Entry 6GKM (electron microscopy, 3.87 A resolution); this record covers chains A and Y of the 3 polymer chains in the assembly.

[Chain A]
Molecule: Interferon-induced helicase C domain-containing protein 1
From: Mus musculus
Notes: EC 3.6.4.13; engineered mutation(s): Residues 646-663 deleted
UniProtKB: Q8R5F7 (IFIH1_MOUSE); residue numbers follow UniProt; this construct covers 1-645, 664-1025
Chain sequence (1007 residues; each row starts with the number of its first residue; note: 18 numbers in that range are skipped by the numbering (no residue carries them; nothing is unmodelled there)):
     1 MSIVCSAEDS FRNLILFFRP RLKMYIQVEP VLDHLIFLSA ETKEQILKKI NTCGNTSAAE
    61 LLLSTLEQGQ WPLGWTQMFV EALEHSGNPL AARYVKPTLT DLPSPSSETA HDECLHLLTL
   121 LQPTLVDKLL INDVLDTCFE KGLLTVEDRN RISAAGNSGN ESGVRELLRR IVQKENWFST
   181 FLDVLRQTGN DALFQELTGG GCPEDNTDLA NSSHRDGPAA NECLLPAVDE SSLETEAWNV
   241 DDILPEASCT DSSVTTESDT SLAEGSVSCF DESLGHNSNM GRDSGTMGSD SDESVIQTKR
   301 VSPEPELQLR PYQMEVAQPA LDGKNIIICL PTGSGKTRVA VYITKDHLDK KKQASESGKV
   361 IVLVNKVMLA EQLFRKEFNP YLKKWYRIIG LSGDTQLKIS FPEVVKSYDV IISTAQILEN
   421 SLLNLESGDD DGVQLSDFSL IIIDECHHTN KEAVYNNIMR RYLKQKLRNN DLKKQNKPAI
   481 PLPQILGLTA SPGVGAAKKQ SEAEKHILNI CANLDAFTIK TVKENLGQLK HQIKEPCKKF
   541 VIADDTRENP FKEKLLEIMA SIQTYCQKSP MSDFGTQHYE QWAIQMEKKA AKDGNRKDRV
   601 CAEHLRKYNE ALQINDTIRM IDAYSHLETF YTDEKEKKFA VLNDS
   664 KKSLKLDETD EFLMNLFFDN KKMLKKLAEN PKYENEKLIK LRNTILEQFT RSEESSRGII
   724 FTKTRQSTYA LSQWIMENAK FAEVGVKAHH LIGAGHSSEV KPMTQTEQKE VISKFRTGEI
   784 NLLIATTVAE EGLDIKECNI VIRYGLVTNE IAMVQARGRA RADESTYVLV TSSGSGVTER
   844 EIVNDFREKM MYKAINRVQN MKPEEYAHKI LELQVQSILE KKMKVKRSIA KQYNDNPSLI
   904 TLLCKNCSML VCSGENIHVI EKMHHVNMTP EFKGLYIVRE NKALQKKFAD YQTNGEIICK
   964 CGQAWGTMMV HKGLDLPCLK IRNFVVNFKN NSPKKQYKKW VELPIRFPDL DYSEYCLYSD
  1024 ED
Not modelled in the structure: 1-306, 664-665, 894-895, 950-952, 1021-1025
Bound ions: Zn2+: Cys907, Cys910, Cys962, Cys964
Residues lining bound ligands: ATP (adenosine-5'-triphosphate): Gln308, Arg310, Gln313, Thr332, Gly333, Ser334, Gly335, Lys336, Thr337, Arg338, Glu377, Asp797, Arg824
UniProt features mapped onto this chain:
  - binding site (Zn(2+)): Cys907, Cys910, Cys962, Cys964
  - site (Cleavage): Asp208, Leu209, Asp216, Gly217, Asp251, Ser252
  - modified residue (Phosphoserine): Ser289, Ser291, Ser302, Ser645, Ser828
  - cross-link (Glycyl lysine isopeptide (Lys-Gly)): Lys23 (interchain with G-Cter in ISG15), Lys43 (interchain with G-Cter in ISG15)
What the authors report for this chain:
  - mutagenesis - T841R/E842R (2.5-fold), M886A, D1014A/Y1015A/E1017A (2.5-fold): decreased signaling
  - mutagenesis - L397A/K398A/I399A, T841R/E842R: unchanged catalytic activity
  - mutagenesis - K498A/K499A/Q500A, K975D/D978A: abolished catalytic activity
  - mutagenesis - D848A/F849A: abolished signaling
  - mutagenesis - E883R/K884A, K885A: unchanged signaling
  - mutagenesis - H871A/E875A, E875A: increased signaling
  - mutagenesis - K498A/K499A/Q500A, K975D/D978A: unchanged binding to Mant-AMPPNP

[Chain Y]
Molecule: 14-nt RNA strand
Sequence (14 nucleotides; numbered 1 to 14; the number before each row is that of its first residue):
     1 CUCUCCUCGG CUUG

[How chain A and chain Y interact]
Pairs across the interface (42; chain A residue first):
  Asn365(A) with C8(Y), hydrogen bond to the sugar; G9(Y), sugar contact
  Lys366(A) with G9(Y), phosphate contact
  Val367(A) with G9(Y), hydrogen bond to the phosphate
  Ser392(A) with G10(Y), phosphate contact
  Gly393(A) with G10(Y), hydrogen bond to the phosphate; C11(Y), phosphate contact
  Lys398(A) with C11(Y), salt bridge to the phosphate
  Thr414(A) with G9(Y), phosphate contact; G10(Y), phosphate contact
  Gln416(A) with G9(Y), hydrogen bond to the sugar; G10(Y), sugar contact
  Asn420(A) with G10(Y), sugar contact
  Glu580(A) with U4(Y), sugar contact
  Arg606(A) with U4(Y), phosphate contact
  Lys726(A) with C5(Y), hydrogen bond to the sugar; C6(Y), sugar contact
  Thr727(A) with C6(Y), phosphate contact
  Arg728(A) with C6(Y), hydrogen bond to the phosphate; U7(Y), salt bridge to the phosphate
  Ile755(A) with U7(Y), phosphate contact
  Gly756(A) with U7(Y), hydrogen bond to the phosphate; C8(Y), phosphate contact
  Ala757(A) with C8(Y), hydrogen bond to the phosphate
  Gly758(A) with C8(Y), phosphate contact
  Ser761(A) with C6(Y), hydrogen bond to the phosphate
  Gln771(A) with C8(Y), phosphate contact
  Thr789(A) with C6(Y), phosphate contact; U7(Y), hydrogen bond to the phosphate
  Thr790(A) with C6(Y), hydrogen bond to the sugar; U7(Y), hydrogen bond to the sugar
  Val791(A) with U7(Y), sugar contact; C8(Y), phosphate contact
  Glu924(A) with U12(Y), sugar contact; U13(Y), phosphate contact
  Met926(A) with C11(Y), base contact
  His927(A) with U12(Y), hydrogen bond to the base
  Val973(A) with U13(Y), hydrogen bond to the sugar; G14(Y), sugar contact
  His974(A) with U13(Y), sugar contact
  Lys975(A) with G14(Y), phosphate contact
  Lys1001(A) with U4(Y), salt bridge to the phosphate
Other interface residues (no listed pair), chain A (35 interface residues in all): Ile417, Ile584, Lys588, Ile923, Met972
Other interface residues (no listed pair), chain Y (12 interface residues in all): C3

[In short]
The interface between chain A and chain Y involves 35 residues on one side and 12 on the other, with 14
hydrogen bonds and 3 salt bridges. Among the polar pairs are His927(A)-U12(Y), Asn365(A)-C8(Y) and
Gln416(A)-G9(Y). The paper reports that T841R/E842R, M886A and D1014A/Y1015A/E1017A of chain A reduce
signaling; K498A/K499A/Q500A and K975D/D978A of chain A abolish catalytic activity; 11 substitutions were
tested in all.
Chain A is Interferon-induced helicase C domain-containing protein 1 (Mus musculus) and chain Y is a 14-nt RNA
strand; the structure, CryoEM structure of the MDA5-dsRNA filament in complex with ATP (10 mM), was determined
by electron microscopy (same publication as 6G19, 6G1S, 6G1X, 6GJZ, 6GKH, 6H61 and 6H66).
